PDB entry 8J97 | electron microscopy, 3.20 A resolution | chains H and L of the 4 polymer chains in the assembly

== Chain H ==
Name: Fab30 Heavy Chain
Source organism: Mus musculus
Amino-acid sequence (117 residues; each row starts with the number of its first residue):
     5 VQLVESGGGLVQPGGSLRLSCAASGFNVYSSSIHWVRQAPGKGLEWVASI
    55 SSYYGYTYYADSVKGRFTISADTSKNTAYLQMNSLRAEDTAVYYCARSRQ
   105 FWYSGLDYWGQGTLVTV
Disulfides: C25-C99

== Chain L ==
Name: Fab30 Light Chain
Source organism: Mus musculus
Amino-acid sequence (106 residues; row label = number of the first residue in the row):
     2 DIQMTQSPSSLSASVGDRVTITCRASQSVSSAVAWYQQKPGKAPKLLIYS
    52 ASSLYSGVPSRFSGSRSGTDFTLTISSLQPEDFATYYCQQYKYVPVTFGQ
   102 GTKVEI
Disulfides: C24-C89

== Chain H / chain L interface ==
Contacting residue pairs - 28 pairs, chain H then chain L:
  Q42(H) - Q39(L)  hydrogen bond
  Q42(H) - Y88(L)
  L48(H) - P45(L)  hydrophobic
  L48(H) - Y88(L)  hydrophobic
  W50(H) - P96(L)  hydrophobic
  W50(H) - V97(L)
  W50(H) - F99(L)
  Y62(H) - V95(L)  hydrophobic
  Y98(H) - Q39(L)
  Y98(H) - G42(L)
  Y98(H) - K43(L)
  Y98(H) - A44(L)  hydrophobic
  Y107(H) - Q90(L)  hydrogen bond
  Y107(H) - Y92(L)  hydrophobic
  S108(H) - L47(L)
  S108(H) - Y50(L)
  G109(H) - Y37(L)
  L110(H) - Y37(L)  hydrogen bond (backbone-side chain)
  L110(H) - L47(L)
  L110(H) - Q90(L)
  D111(H) - Y56(L)  hydrogen bond
  Y112(H) - Y56(L)
  W113(H) - Y37(L)  hydrophobic
  W113(H) - A44(L)  hydrophobic
  W113(H) - P45(L)
  G114(H) - A44(L)
  Q115(H) - K43(L)
  Q115(H) - A44(L)  hydrogen bond (side chain-backbone)
Other interface residues (no listed pair), chain H (17 interface residues in all): V40, G47, E49
Other interface residues (no listed pair), chain L (18 interface residues in all): A35, Q101

== Summary ==
17 residues of chain H and 18 residues of chain L are in contact; the contacts include 5 hydrogen bonds. Among
the polar pairs are Q42(H)-Q39(L), Y107(H)-Q90(L) and L110(H)-Y37(L).
Here chain H is Fab30 Heavy Chain and chain L is Fab30 Light Chain, both from Mus musculus. Entry 8J97
(Structure of Muscarinic receptor (M2R) in complex with beta-arrestin1 (Local refine, cross-linked)) was
determined by electron microscopy, deposited together with 8GO9, 8J8R, 8J8V, 8J8Z, 8J9K and 8JAF.
